PDB entry 5GSE | X-ray diffraction, 3.14 A resolution | chains I and M of the 16 polymer chains in the assembly

# Chain I
Molecule: 250-nt DNA strand
From: synthetic construct
Sequence (250 nucleotides; each row starts with the number of its first residue):
     1 ATCGGATGTA TATATCTGAC ACGTGCCTGG AGACTAGGGA GTAATCCCCT TGGCGGTTAA
    61 AACGCGGGGG ACAGCGCGTA CGTGCGTTTA AGCGGTGCTA GAGCTGTCTA CGACCAATTG
   121 AGCTCGAGCC TGGAGACTAG GGAGTAATCC CCTTGGCGGT TAAAACGCGG GGGACAGCGC
   181 GTACGTGCGT TTAAGCGGTG CTAGAGCTGT CTACGACCAA TTGAGCGGCC TCGGCACCGG
   241 GATTCTCGAT
Disordered / not traced: 131-135
Modified positions: 5CM (5-methyl-2'-deoxy-cytidine-5'-monophosphate) at position 27; 5CM (5-methyl-2'-deoxy-cytidine-5'-monophosphate) at position 130

# Chain M
Molecule: Histone H2A type 1-B/E
From: Homo sapiens
UniProt: P04908 (H2A1B_HUMAN); residues 0-129 here correspond to UniProt positions 1-130 (UniProt number = residue number + 1)
Chain sequence (133 residues; numbered -3 to 129; the number before each row is that of its first residue; numbers below 1 keep their minus sign (Gly-3 is residue -3)):
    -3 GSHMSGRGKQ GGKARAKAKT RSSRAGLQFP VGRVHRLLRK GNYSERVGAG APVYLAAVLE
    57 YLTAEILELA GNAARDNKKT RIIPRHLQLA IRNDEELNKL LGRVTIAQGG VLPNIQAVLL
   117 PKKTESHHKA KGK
Disordered / not traced: -3 to 11, 118-129
Differences from the reference sequence: expression tag (-3 to -1)
UniProt features mapped onto this chain:
  - modified residue: Ser1 (N-acetylserine), Arg3 (Citrulline), Lys5 (N6-(2-hydroxyisobutyryl)lysine), Lys9 (N6-(2-hydroxyisobutyryl)lysine), Lys13 (N6-(beta-hydroxybutyryl)lysine), Lys36 (N6-(2-hydroxyisobutyryl)lysine), Lys74 (N6-(2-hydroxyisobutyryl)lysine), Lys75 (N6-(2-hydroxyisobutyryl)lysine), Lys95 (N6-(2-hydroxyisobutyryl)lysine), Gln104 (N5-methylglutamine), Lys118 (N6-(2-hydroxyisobutyryl)lysine), Lys119 (N6-crotonyllysine), Thr120 (Phosphothreonine), Lys125 (N6-crotonyllysine)
  - cross-link (Glycyl lysine isopeptide (Lys-Gly)): Lys13 (interchain with G-Cter in ubiquitin), Lys15 (interchain with G-Cter in ubiquitin), Lys119 (interchain with G-Cter in ubiquitin)

# Interface between chain I and chain M
Contacting residue pairs (16; chain I residue first):
  DG215(I) with Arg42(M), sugar contact; Val43(M), sugar contact; Gly44(M), phosphate contact; Ala45(M), hydrogen bond to the phosphate
  DA216(I) with Arg35(M), salt bridge to the phosphate; Arg42(M), phosphate contact; Val43(M), hydrogen bond to the phosphate
  DC217(I) with Arg35(M), salt bridge to the phosphate
  DG223(I) with Lys13(M), phosphate contact
  DC226(I) with Arg29(M), salt bridge to the phosphate
  DG234(I) with Thr76(M), hydrogen bond to the phosphate; Arg77(M), sugar contact
  DC235(I) with Lys75(M), phosphate contact; Thr76(M), hydrogen bond to the phosphate; Arg77(M), hydrogen bond to the phosphate
  DA236(I) with Lys75(M), salt bridge to the phosphate
Also at the interface, not in a pair above, chain I (9 interface residues in all): DG225
Also at the interface, not in a pair above, chain M (11 interface residues in all): His31

# In short
9 residues of chain I and 11 residues of chain M are in contact; the contacts include 5 hydrogen bonds and 4
salt bridges. Among the polar pairs are DG215(I)-Ala45(M), DA216(I)-Val43(M) and DG234(I)-Thr76(M).
Here chain I is a 250-nt DNA strand (synthetic construct) and chain M is Histone H2A type 1-B/E (Homo
sapiens). Entry 5GSE (Crystal structure of unusual nucleosome) was determined by X-ray diffraction.
